PDB entry 4J0A | X-ray diffraction, 2.40 A resolution | chain A

# Chain A
Molecule: Genome polyprotein
Source organism: Hepatitis C virus
Notes: EC 3.4.22.-, 3.4.21.98, 3.6.1.15, 3.6.4.13, 2.7.7.48; fragment: RNA-directed RNA polymerase
UniProt: O92972 (POLG_HCVJ4); residues 1-570 here correspond to UniProt positions 2420-2989 (UniProt number = residue number + 2419)
Amino-acid sequence (576 residues; numbered 1 to 576; the number before each row is that of its first residue):
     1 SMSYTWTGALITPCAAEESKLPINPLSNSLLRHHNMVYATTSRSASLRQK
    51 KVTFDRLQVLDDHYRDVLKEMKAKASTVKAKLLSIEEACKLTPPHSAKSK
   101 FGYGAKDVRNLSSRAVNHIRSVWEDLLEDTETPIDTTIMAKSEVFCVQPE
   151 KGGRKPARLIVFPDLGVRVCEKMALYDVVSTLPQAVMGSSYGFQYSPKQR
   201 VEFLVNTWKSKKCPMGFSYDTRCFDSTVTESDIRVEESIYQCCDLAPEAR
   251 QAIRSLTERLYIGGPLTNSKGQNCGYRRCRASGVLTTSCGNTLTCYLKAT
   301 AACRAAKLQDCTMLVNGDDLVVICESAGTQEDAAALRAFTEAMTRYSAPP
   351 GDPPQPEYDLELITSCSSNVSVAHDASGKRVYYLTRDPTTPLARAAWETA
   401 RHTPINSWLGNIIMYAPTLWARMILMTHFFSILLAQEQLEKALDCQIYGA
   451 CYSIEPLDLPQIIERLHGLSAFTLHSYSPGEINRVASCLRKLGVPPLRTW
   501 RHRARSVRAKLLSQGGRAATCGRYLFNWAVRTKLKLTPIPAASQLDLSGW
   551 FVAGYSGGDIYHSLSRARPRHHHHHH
Unresolved in the structure: 150-153, 564-576
Sequence notes: expression tag (571-576)
Ligand contacts: 1JL (2-{[(4-methylphenyl)sulfonyl]amino}-4-phenoxybenzoic acid): L419, R422, M423, L474, H475, S476, Y477, I482, V485, A486, L489, L497, W528
Swiss-Prot annotation at these positions:
  - binding site (Mg(2+)): D220, D318, D319
  - modified residue (Phosphoserine): S29, S42
Reported in the primary citation:
  - conformationally variable residues: M423, L497
  - binding site for 1JL: M423, L497
  - mutagenesis - L419M (15-fold): decreased binding to 1JL
  - mutagenesis - M414T, M423T, P495S: unchanged binding to 1JL

# Summary
Ligands of chain A: compound 1JL. UniProt lists 3 Mg2+-binding residues. The paper reports a binding site for
1JL at M423 and L497; L419M reduces binding to 1JL; 4 substitutions were tested in all.
Chain A is Genome polyprotein (Hepatitis C virus); the structure, Crystal structure of hcv ns5b polymerase in
complex with 2-{[(4-METHYLPHENYL)SULFONYL]AMINO}-4-PHENOXYBENZOIC ACID, was determined by X-ray diffraction
together with 4IZ0, 4J02, 4J04, 4J06 and 4J08 from the same study.
